PDB entry 3V5H | X-ray diffraction, 1.63 A resolution | chains A and B of the 3 polymer chains in the assembly

# Chain A
Protein: HLA class I histocompatibility antigen, A-2 alpha chain
Organism: Homo sapiens
UniProtKB: P01892 (1A02_HUMAN); residues 1-275 here correspond to UniProt positions 25-299 (UniProt number = residue number + 24)
Amino-acid sequence (275 residues; each row starts with the number of its first residue):
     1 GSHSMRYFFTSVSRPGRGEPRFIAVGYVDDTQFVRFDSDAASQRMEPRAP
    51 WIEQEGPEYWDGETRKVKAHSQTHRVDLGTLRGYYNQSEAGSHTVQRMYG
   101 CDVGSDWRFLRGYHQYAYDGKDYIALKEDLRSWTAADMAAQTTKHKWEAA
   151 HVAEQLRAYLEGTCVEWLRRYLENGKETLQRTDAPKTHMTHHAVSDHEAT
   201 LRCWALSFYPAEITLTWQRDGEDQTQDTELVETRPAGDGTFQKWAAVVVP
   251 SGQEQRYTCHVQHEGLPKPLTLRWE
Disulfide bonds: Cys-101/Cys-164, Cys-203/Cys-259

# Chain B
Protein: Beta-2-microglobulin
Organism: Homo sapiens
UniProtKB: P61769 (B2MG_HUMAN); residues 1-99 here correspond to UniProt positions 21-119 (UniProt number = residue number + 20)
Amino-acid sequence (100 residues; numbered 0 to 99; the number before each row is that of its first residue; numbering starts at 0):
     0 MIQRTPKIQVYSRHPAENGKSNFLNCYVSGFHPSDIEVDLLKNGERIEKV
    50 EHSDLSFSKDWSFYLLYYTEFTPTEKDEYACRVNHVTLSQPKIVKWDRDM
Sequence notes: expression tag (0)
Swiss-Prot annotation at these positions:
  - modified residue: Gln-2 (Pyrrolidone carboxylic acid)
  - glycosylation: Ile-1 (N-linked (Glc) (glycation) isoleucine), Lys-19 (N-linked (Glc) (glycation) lysine), Lys-41 (N-linked (Glc) (glycation) lysine), Lys-48 (N-linked (Glc) (glycation) lysine), Lys-58 (N-linked (Glc) (glycation) lysine), Lys-91 (N-linked (Glc) (glycation) lysine), Lys-94 (N-linked (Glc) (glycation) lysine)
Disulfide bonds: Cys-25/Cys-80

# How chain A and chain B interact
Residue-residue contacts (55; chain A residue first):
  Phe-8(A) / Ser-55(B)
  Phe-8(A) / Phe-56(B)
  Phe-9(A) / Phe-56(B)
  Thr-10(A) / Phe-56(B)
  Thr-10(A) / Phe-62(B)
  Val-12(A) / Ser-33(B)
  Ile-23(A) / Leu-54(B)
  Val-25(A) / Asp-53(B)
  Val-25(A) / Leu-54(B)
  Val-25(A) / Ser-55(B)
  Tyr-27(A) / Ser-55(B)
  Tyr-27(A) / Tyr-63(B)  hydrogen bond
  Gln-32(A) / Asp-53(B)  hydrogen bond
  Arg-35(A) / Asp-53(B)  salt bridge
  Arg-48(A) / Asp-53(B)  salt bridge
  His-93(A) / Met-0(B)
  Gln-96(A) / His-31(B)  hydrogen bond
  Gln-96(A) / Phe-56(B)
  Gln-96(A) / Trp-60(B)  hydrogen bond (side chain-backbone)
  Gln-96(A) / Phe-62(B)
  Arg-97(A) / Phe-56(B)
  Gln-115(A) / Trp-60(B)
  Tyr-116(A) / Trp-60(B)
  Ala-117(A) / Trp-60(B)  hydrophobic
  Asp-119(A) / Met-0(B)
  Asp-119(A) / Ile-1(B)
  Asp-119(A) / His-31(B)
  Gly-120(A) / Ile-1(B)
  Gly-120(A) / Arg-3(B)
  Gly-120(A) / His-31(B)
  Lys-121(A) / Ile-1(B)
  Asp-122(A) / Trp-60(B)  hydrogen bond
  Thr-190(A) / Asp-98(B)  hydrogen bond
  Arg-202(A) / Asp-98(B)  salt bridge
  Trp-204(A) / Asp-98(B)  hydrogen bond
  Trp-204(A) / Met-99(B)
  Leu-206(A) / Pro-14(B)  hydrophobic
  Val-231(A) / Gln-8(B)
  Glu-232(A) / Gln-8(B)  hydrogen bond (backbone-side chain)
  Glu-232(A) / Tyr-26(B)
  Glu-232(A) / Ser-28(B)  hydrogen bond
  Arg-234(A) / Gln-8(B)  hydrogen bond
  Arg-234(A) / Tyr-10(B)
  Arg-234(A) / Met-99(B)  hydrogen bond (side chain-backbone)
  Pro-235(A) / Tyr-10(B)  hydrogen bond (backbone-side chain)
  Pro-235(A) / Asn-24(B)
  Pro-235(A) / Tyr-26(B)
  Ala-236(A) / Arg-12(B)  hydrogen bond (backbone-side chain)
  Ala-236(A) / Asn-24(B)  hydrogen bond (backbone-side chain)
  Gly-237(A) / Arg-12(B)  hydrogen bond (backbone-side chain)
  Gly-237(A) / Leu-65(B)
  Gln-242(A) / Tyr-10(B)
  Gln-242(A) / Ser-11(B)  hydrogen bond (side chain-backbone)
  Gln-242(A) / Arg-12(B)  hydrogen bond (side chain-backbone)
  Trp-244(A) / Met-99(B)  hydrogen bond (side chain-backbone)
Also at the interface, not in a pair above, chain A (37 interface residues in all): Ser-92, Thr-94, Met-98, Thr-233, Asp-238
Also at the interface, not in a pair above, chain B (27 interface residues in all): Lys-6, Pro-32, His-51, Asp-59

# Overview
The interface between chain A and chain B involves 37 residues on one side and 27 on the other; the contacts
include 18 hydrogen bonds and 3 salt bridges. Among the polar pairs are Arg-35(A)/Asp-53(B),
Arg-48(A)/Asp-53(B) and Arg-202(A)/Asp-98(B).
Here chain A is HLA class I histocompatibility antigen, A-2 alpha chain and chain B is Beta-2-microglobulin,
both from Homo sapiens. Entry 3V5H (HLA-A2.1 kvaeivhfl) was determined by X-ray diffraction.
